Entry 8FEF (electron microscopy, 2.71 A resolution); this record covers chains D and F of the 10 polymer chains in the assembly.

Chain D:
Molecule: Virulence factor mce family protein
Organism: Mycolicibacterium smegmatis MC2 155
Reference sequence: A0QNR5 (A0QNR5_MYCS2); numbering as in UniProt (aligned over 1-547)
Chain sequence (547 residues; row label = number of the first residue in the row):
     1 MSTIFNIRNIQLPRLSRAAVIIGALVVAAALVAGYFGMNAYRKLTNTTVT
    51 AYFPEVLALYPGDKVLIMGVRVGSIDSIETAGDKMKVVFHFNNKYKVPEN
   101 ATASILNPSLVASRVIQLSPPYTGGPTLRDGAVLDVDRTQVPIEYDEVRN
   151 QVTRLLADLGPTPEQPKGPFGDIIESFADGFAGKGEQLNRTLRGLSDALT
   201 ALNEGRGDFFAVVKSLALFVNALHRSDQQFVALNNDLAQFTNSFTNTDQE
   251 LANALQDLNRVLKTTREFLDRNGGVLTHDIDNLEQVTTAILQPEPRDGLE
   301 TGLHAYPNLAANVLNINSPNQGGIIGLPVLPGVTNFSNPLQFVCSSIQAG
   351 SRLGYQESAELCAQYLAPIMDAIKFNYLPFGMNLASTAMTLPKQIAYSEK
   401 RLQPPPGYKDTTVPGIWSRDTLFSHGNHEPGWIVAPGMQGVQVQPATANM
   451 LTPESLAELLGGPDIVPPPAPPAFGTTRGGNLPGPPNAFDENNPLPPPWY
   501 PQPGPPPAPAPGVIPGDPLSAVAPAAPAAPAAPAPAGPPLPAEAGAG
Disordered / not traced: 1-41, 333-374, 469-547

Chain F:
Molecule: Mce-family protein mce1f
Organism: Mycolicibacterium smegmatis MC2 155
Reference sequence: A0QNR7 (A0QNR7_MYCS2); residue numbers follow UniProt; this construct covers 1-518
Chain sequence (518 residues; each row starts with the number of its first residue):
     1 MLLTRFIKMQLVIFLTLTLVALVVLALFYLRLPTWAGLGMYKLNADLPNS
    51 GGLYATANVTYRGTTIGKVTSVEPSESGARVEMNIYDRYKIPADATANVH
   101 SVSAVGEQFIDLTSDSGGGAYFQPGDTITKATVPAEVGPALDAAEKGLAV
   151 LPKEKIGTLLDEAATAFGGLGPSLQRLVDSTQAIAGDFRANIDPVNDIIE
   201 NSGPIIDSQVNSGDAIQRWAANLNTLAAQSAQNDEALRSGLQQAAPTADQ
   251 LNAVFSDVRESLPQTLANLEIVIDMLKRYNKNVEQVLVALPQGAAVAQTG
   301 TIFAPEGLLHFGLGINAPPPCLTGFLPASQWRSPADTRTEPLPSGLYCKI
   351 PKDAPNAVRGARNYPCADVPGKRAATPRECRSDEPYQPLGTNPWYGDPDQ
   401 IRNCPAPGARCDQPVDPGRVIPAPSINNGLNPLPASQLPPPEVSSGPSSD
   451 PLTAPRGGTVTCSGQQPNPCIYTPAAGATATYNPASGEVVGPGGVKYSVT
   501 NSNTPGDDGWKEMLAPAS
Disordered / not traced: 400-518
Disulfides: Cys-321/Cys-348, Cys-366/Cys-380

Interface between chain D and chain F:
Residue-residue contacts - 221 pairs, chain D then chain F:
  Pro-54(D) with Arg-62(F), hydrogen bond (backbone-side chain)
  Glu-55(D) with Arg-62(F)
  Val-56(D) with Arg-62(F), hydrogen bond (backbone-backbone); Gly-63(F); Thr-64(F)
  Leu-57(D) with Phe-109(F), hydrophobic
  Thr-80(D) with Tyr-61(F); Thr-64(F)
  Gly-82(D) with Tyr-61(F)
  Asp-83(D) with Arg-62(F), hydrogen bond (backbone-side chain); Asp-115(F)
  Met-85(D) with Arg-62(F); Thr-64(F)
  Leu-110(D) with Ser-103(F); Val-105(F), hydrophobic
  Val-111(D) with Val-105(F), hydrophobic
  Arg-114(D) with Val-102(F)
  Tyr-145(D) with Ser-103(F); Ala-104(F), hydrophobic; Val-137(F)
  Asp-146(D) with Val-99(F); His-100(F), salt bridge; Ser-101(F), hydrogen bond (side chain-backbone); Pro-134(F)
  Arg-149(D) with Ser-101(F); Pro-134(F); Ala-135(F); Val-137(F)
  Asn-150(D) with Ala-135(F)
  Thr-153(D) with Ala-135(F); Ala-140(F)
  Leu-156(D) with Ala-140(F); Ala-143(F), hydrophobic; Ala-144(F)
  Pro-161(D) with Lys-146(F); Gly-147(F)
  Pro-166(D) with Val-150(F)
  Lys-167(D) with Val-150(F)
  Gly-171(D) with Leu-151(F); Pro-152(F)
  Ile-174(D) with Ile-156(F), hydrophobic
  Phe-177(D) with Leu-159(F)
  Ala-178(D) with Lys-155(F); Leu-159(F), hydrophobic
  Asp-179(D) with Lys-155(F), salt bridge
  Phe-181(D) with Glu-162(F)
  Gly-183(D) with Glu-162(F), hydrogen bond (backbone-side chain)
  Lys-184(D) with Glu-162(F)
  Gly-185(D) with Glu-162(F), hydrogen bond (backbone-side chain); Thr-165(F); Ala-166(F)
  Glu-186(D) with Thr-165(F)
  Leu-188(D) with Ala-166(F), hydrophobic
  Asn-189(D) with Thr-165(F), hydrogen bond (side chain-backbone); Ala-166(F); Leu-170(F)
  Leu-192(D) with Phe-167(F), hydrophobic; Leu-170(F), hydrophobic; Leu-174(F), hydrophobic
  Arg-193(D) with Leu-170(F)
  Leu-195(D) with Leu-177(F)
  Ser-196(D) with Ser-173(F); Leu-177(F)
  Leu-199(D) with Leu-177(F), hydrophobic; Ser-180(F); Thr-181(F); Ile-184(F)
  Thr-200(D) with Arg-176(F); Ser-180(F)
  Leu-202(D) with Ile-184(F), hydrophobic
  Asn-203(D) with Ser-180(F); Ala-183(F); Ile-184(F)
  Arg-206(D) with Ala-183(F); Asp-187(F), salt bridge
  Phe-210(D) with Asp-187(F); Phe-188(F), hydrophobic
  Val-213(D) with Pro-194(F), hydrophobic; Val-195(F), hydrophobic; Ile-198(F)
  Lys-214(D) with Asn-191(F)
  Leu-216(D) with Ile-198(F), hydrophobic
  Ala-217(D) with Pro-194(F), hydrophobic; Ile-198(F)
  Val-220(D) with Asp-197(F); Ile-198(F), hydrophobic; Asn-201(F)
  Asn-221(D) with Asp-197(F), hydrogen bond; Asn-201(F), hydrogen bond
  Leu-223(D) with Ile-205(F), hydrophobic
  His-224(D) with Asn-201(F), hydrogen bond; Pro-204(F); Ile-205(F)
  Asp-227(D) with Pro-204(F); Ser-208(F), hydrogen bond (backbone-side chain)
  Phe-230(D) with Ile-205(F), hydrophobic; Ser-208(F); Gln-209(F)
  Val-231(D) with Ser-208(F), hydrogen bond (backbone-side chain)
  Asn-234(D) with Gln-209(F), hydrogen bond; Ser-212(F), hydrogen bond; Ala-215(F); Ile-216(F); Trp-219(F)
  Asn-235(D) with Ala-215(F)
  Leu-237(D) with Trp-219(F)
  Ala-238(D) with Ala-215(F); Trp-219(F), hydrophobic
  Thr-241(D) with Trp-219(F); Asn-222(F), hydrogen bond
  Asn-242(D) with Arg-218(F), hydrogen bond; Asn-222(F), hydrogen bond
  Phe-244(D) with Leu-226(F)
  Thr-245(D) with Asn-222(F), hydrogen bond; Leu-226(F)
  Asp-248(D) with Gln-229(F), hydrogen bond (backbone-side chain)
  Gln-249(D) with Gln-229(F)
  Glu-250(D) with Gln-229(F), hydrogen bond (backbone-side chain)
  Leu-251(D) with Leu-226(F); Gln-229(F), hydrogen bond (backbone-side chain); Ser-230(F)
  Ala-252(D) with Gln-229(F), hydrogen bond (backbone-side chain); Asn-233(F)
  Leu-255(D) with Leu-237(F), hydrophobic
  Gln-256(D) with Asn-233(F), hydrogen bond
  Asn-259(D) with Ser-239(F), hydrogen bond; Gly-240(F); Gln-243(F), hydrogen bond
  Leu-262(D) with Gly-240(F); Gln-243(F); Ala-244(F); Thr-247(F)
  Lys-263(D) with Gln-243(F), hydrogen bond (backbone-side chain)
  Arg-266(D) with Gln-243(F); Gln-250(F)
  Leu-269(D) with Gln-250(F); Leu-251(F), hydrophobic; Val-254(F), hydrophobic
  Asp-270(D) with Gln-250(F), hydrogen bond
  Thr-277(D) with Asp-257(F); Val-258(F)
  Ile-280(D) with Leu-262(F), hydrophobic; Thr-265(F), hydrogen bond (backbone-side chain)
  Asp-281(D) with Ser-261(F), hydrogen bond
  Glu-284(D) with Ser-261(F); Gln-264(F); Thr-265(F); Asn-268(F)
  Thr-287(D) with Asn-268(F), hydrogen bond
  Thr-288(D) with Asn-268(F), hydrogen bond
  Leu-291(D) with Asn-268(F); Ile-271(F), hydrophobic; Val-272(F), hydrophobic
  Arg-296(D) with Ile-271(F)
  Leu-299(D) with Met-275(F), hydrophobic
  Glu-300(D) with Met-275(F); Arg-278(F), salt bridge; Tyr-279(F), hydrogen bond; Pro-377(F)
  Thr-301(D) with Pro-377(F)
  Leu-303(D) with Met-275(F); Leu-276(F), hydrophobic; Asn-282(F), hydrogen bond (backbone-side chain); Val-283(F), hydrophobic
  His-304(D) with Asn-282(F); Tyr-364(F); Pro-365(F), hydrogen bond (side chain-backbone); Ala-374(F), hydrogen bond (side chain-backbone); Ala-375(F), hydrogen bond (side chain-backbone); Thr-376(F); Pro-377(F)
  Ala-305(D) with Tyr-364(F), hydrophobic
  Tyr-306(D) with Val-286(F), hydrophobic
  Pro-307(D) with Asn-282(F); Gln-285(F), hydrogen bond (backbone-side chain); Val-286(F), hydrophobic
  Asn-308(D) with Gln-285(F); Tyr-364(F)
  Ala-310(D) with Ala-289(F), hydrophobic
  Ala-311(D) with Arg-359(F)
  Asn-312(D) with Arg-359(F), hydrogen bond
  Leu-314(D) with Ala-289(F); Gln-292(F); Gly-293(F)
  Asn-317(D) with Val-296(F)
  Ser-318(D) with His-310(F)
  Gln-321(D) with Leu-308(F); His-310(F), hydrogen bond (backbone-side chain)
  Gly-322(D) with Leu-308(F); His-310(F), hydrogen bond (backbone-side chain)
  Gly-323(D) with Leu-308(F)
  Ile-324(D) with Leu-308(F); Leu-309(F); His-310(F), hydrogen bond (backbone-backbone)
  Ile-325(D) with His-310(F)
  Gly-326(D) with His-310(F), hydrogen bond (backbone-backbone); Phe-311(F); Gly-312(F), hydrogen bond (backbone-backbone)
  Leu-327(D) with Gly-312(F)
  Pro-328(D) with Gly-312(F)
  Phe-375(D) with Trp-394(F)
  Asn-376(D) with Asn-392(F); Pro-393(F), hydrogen bond (side chain-backbone); Trp-394(F), hydrogen bond (backbone-backbone); Gly-396(F), hydrogen bond (side chain-backbone)
  Tyr-377(D) with Asn-316(F); Pro-319(F); Pro-320(F); Asn-392(F), hydrogen bond; Pro-393(F); Trp-394(F)
  Leu-378(D) with Asn-316(F), hydrogen bond (backbone-side chain)
  Pro-379(D) with Trp-394(F), hydrophobic
  Phe-380(D) with Asn-316(F)
  Gly-381(D) with Ile-315(F); Asn-316(F)
  Met-382(D) with Gly-314(F); Ile-315(F), hydrogen bond (backbone-backbone); Ala-317(F)
  Asn-383(D) with Ala-317(F)
  Ser-398(D) with Val-288(F)
Other interface residues (no listed pair), chain D (128 interface residues in all): Ala-58, Ile-78, Lys-84, Val-152, Phe-170, Glu-175, Ala-182, Thr-247, Thr-265, Leu-283, Val-329, Leu-330, Pro-331
Other interface residues (no listed pair), chain F (132 interface residues in all): Tyr-89, Ser-114, Ser-116, Gly-117, Glu-136, Ser-202, Thr-225, Ala-236, Gly-300, Pro-318, Leu-322, Trp-331, Cys-366, Cys-380, Arg-381, Tyr-395, Pro-398

In short:
128 residues of chain D face 132 of chain F across their interface, with 49 hydrogen bonds and 4 salt bridges.
Among the polar pairs are Asp-146(D)/His-100(F), Asp-179(D)/Lys-155(F) and Arg-206(D)/Asp-187(F).
Here chain D is Virulence factor mce family protein and chain F is Mce-family protein mce1f, both from
Mycolicibacterium smegmatis MC2 155. Entry 8FEF (Structure of Mce1 transporter from Mycobacterium smegmatis
(Map0)) was determined by electron microscopy, deposited together with 8FED and 8FEE.
